Entry 5VVK (X-ray diffraction, 2.90 A resolution); this record covers chains D and E of the 10 polymer chains in the assembly.

[Chain D]
Protein: CRISPR-associated endonuclease Cas1
From: Escherichia coli (strain K12)
Notes: EC 3.1.-.-
UniProt: Q46896 (CAS1_ECOLI); residues 1-305 here = UniProt positions 1-305
Amino-acid sequence (308 residues; row label = number of the first residue in the row; numbers below 1 keep their minus sign (Ser-2 is residue -2)):
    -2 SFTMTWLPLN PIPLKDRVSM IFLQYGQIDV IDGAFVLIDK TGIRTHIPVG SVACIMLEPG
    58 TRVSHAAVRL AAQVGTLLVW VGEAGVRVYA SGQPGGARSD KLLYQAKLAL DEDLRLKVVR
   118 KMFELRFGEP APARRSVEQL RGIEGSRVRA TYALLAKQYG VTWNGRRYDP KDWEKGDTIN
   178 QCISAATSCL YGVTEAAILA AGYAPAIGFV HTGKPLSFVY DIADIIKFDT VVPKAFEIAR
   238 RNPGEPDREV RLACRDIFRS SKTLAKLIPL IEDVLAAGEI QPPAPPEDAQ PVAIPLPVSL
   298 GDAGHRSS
Disordered / not traced: -2 to 3, 172, 277-305
Differences from the reference sequence: expression tag (-2 to 0)
Swiss-Prot annotation at these positions:
  - binding site (Mg(2+)): Glu141, His208, Asp221
  - mutagenesis: Tyr22 (Y22A: Slightly decreased spacer acquisition in vivo; Y22F: Nearly wild-type spacer acquisition in vivo), Arg41 (R41E: Dramatically decreased spacer acquisition in vivo), Arg59 (R59A: Loss of spacer acquisition in vivo, decreased protospacer binding; R59D: Dramatically decreased spacer acquisition in vitro, 250-fold decreased affinity for protospacer DNA), Arg66 (R66D: Dramatically decreased spacer acquisition in vitro, 250-fold decreased affinity for protospacer DNA; R66E: Dramatically decreased spacer acquisition in vivo), Arg84 (R84A: Decreased spacer acquisition in vivo; R84E: Dramatically decreased spacer acquisition in vivo), Glu141 (E141A: No cleavage of any substrates, no restoration of UV or mitomycin C (MMC) resistance. Loss of spacer acquisition in vivo), Tyr149 (Y149A: No effect on in vitro protospacer integration), Tyr165 (Y165A: No effect on in vitro protospacer integration. Alone significantly decreased protospacer acquisition in vivo ...), Trp170 (W170A: Alone significantly decreased protospacer acquisition in vivo. Decreased protospacer binding; in association with A-170), Thr184 (T184A: No cleavage of any substrates), Tyr188 (Y188A: Partial inhibition of cleavage. No effect on in vitro protospacer integration. Significantly decreased protospacer acquisition in vivo), His208 (H208A: No cleavage of any substrates, no restoration of UV or MMC resistance. Loss of spacer acquisition in vivo), 13 further mutagenesis entries in UniProt
Reported in the primary citation:
  - binding site for the 58-nt DNA strand: Ser143, Arg146
  - mutagenesis - R112E, R132A, R163A: abolished catalytic activity
  - mutagenesis - R112A, R131A, Q136A: decreased catalytic activity
  - mutagenesis - R138A: decreased catalytic activity on second-site integration
  - mutagenesis - R138A: increased catalytic activity on disintegration
  - binding site for the 58-nt DNA strand: Arg132, Arg138, Ser143, Arg146, Arg163
  - catalytic residues: Glu141 (proposed by the authors, not directly observed)

[Chain E]
Protein: CRISPR-associated endoribonuclease Cas2
From: Escherichia coli (strain K12)
Notes: EC 3.1.-.-
UniProt: P45956 (CAS2_ECOLI); residues 1-94 here = UniProt positions 1-94
Amino-acid sequence (94 residues; numbered 1 to 94; the number before each row is that of its first residue):
     1 MSMLVVVTEN VPPRLRGRLA IWLLEVRAGV YVGDVSAKIR EMIWEQIAGL AEEGNVVMAW
    61 ATNTETGFEF QTFGLNRRTP VDLDGLRLVS FLPV
Swiss-Prot annotation at these positions:
  - mutagenesis: Glu9 (E9A/R: No effect on spacer acquisition, Cas1-Cas2 complex formation or CRISPR DNA-binding by complex), Asn10 (N10A: No effect on spacer acquisition), Arg14 to Arg16 (No in vivspacer acquisition, significantly decreased protospacer binding), Arg14 (R14A: Slight decrease in spacer acquisition), Arg16 (R16A: Slight decrease in spacer acquisition; R16E: Dramatically decreased spacer acquisition in vivo), Arg18 (R18A: Very little spacer acquisition), Arg27 (R27A: Slight decrease in spacer acquisition), Lys38 to Arg40 (Very little in vivo spacer acquisition), Glu65 (E65A: No effect on spacer acquisition; E65R: Slight decrease in spacer acquisition, Cas1-Cas2 complex formation or CRISPR DNA-binding by complex. Loss of spacer acquisition; when associated with R-84), Arg77 to Arg78 (No spacer acquisition, significantly decreased protospacer binding), Arg77 (R77E: No change in spacer acquisition in vivo), Arg78 (R78E: Dramatically decreased spacer acquisition in vivo), 2 further mutagenesis entries in UniProt

[How chain D and chain E interact]
Pairs across the interface (32):
  Val15(D) - Glu65(E)
  Val15(D) - Thr66(E)
  Val15(D) - Leu86(E)  hydrophobic
  Ser16(D) - Glu65(E)  hydrogen bond (backbone-side chain)
  Ile18(D) - Leu83(E)  hydrophobic
  Ile18(D) - Leu86(E)  hydrophobic
  Phe19(D) - Leu83(E)
  Phe19(D) - Asp84(E)
  Leu20(D) - Leu83(E)  hydrophobic
  Thr38(D) - Pro93(E)
  Gly39(D) - Pro93(E)
  Ile40(D) - Ser90(E)
  Ile40(D) - Phe91(E)
  Ile40(D) - Pro93(E)
  Arg41(D) - Ser90(E)
  Arg41(D) - Phe91(E)  hydrogen bond (backbone-backbone)
  Thr42(D) - Val89(E)
  Thr42(D) - Ser90(E)
  His43(D) - Leu88(E)
  Ile44(D) - Leu88(E)  hydrophobic
  Pro45(D) - Leu88(E)
  Arg245(D) - Asp84(E)
  Arg248(D) - Asp84(E)  salt bridge
  Leu249(D) - Asp84(E)
  Leu249(D) - Gly85(E)
  Arg252(D) - Glu65(E)
  Arg252(D) - Leu83(E)
  Arg252(D) - Asp84(E)  hydrogen bond (side chain-backbone)
  Arg252(D) - Leu86(E)
  Arg256(D) - Asn63(E)
  Arg256(D) - Thr64(E)
  Arg256(D) - Glu65(E)
Interface residues without a listed pair, chain E (16 interface residues in all): Val81, Asp82, Leu92

[Overview]
18 residues of chain D face 16 of chain E across their interface, with 3 hydrogen bonds and 1 salt bridge.
Polar pairs include Arg248(D)-Asp84(E), Ser16(D)-Glu65(E) and Arg252(D)-Asp84(E). From the paper: the
catalytic residue Glu141(D); R112E, R132A and R163A of chain D abolish catalytic activity; 7 substitutions
were tested in all.
Here chain D is CRISPR-associated endonuclease Cas1 and chain E is CRISPR-associated endoribonuclease Cas2,
both from Escherichia coli (strain K12). Entry 5VVK (Cas1-Cas2 bound to full-site mimic) was determined by
X-ray diffraction together with 5VVJ, 5VVL and 5WFE from the same study.
